1PQU - chains A and D; structure by X-ray diffraction, 1.92 A resolution.

== Chain A (and D) ==
Name: Aspartate-semialdehyde dehydrogenase
Source organism: Haemophilus influenzae Rd
Notes: EC 1.2.1.11; chain D of this document is another copy of the same molecule, construct and numbering; everything in this record applies to it too
UniProt: P44801 (DHAS_HAEIN); numbering as in UniProt (aligned over 1-371)
Chain sequence (371 residues; each row starts with the number of its first residue):
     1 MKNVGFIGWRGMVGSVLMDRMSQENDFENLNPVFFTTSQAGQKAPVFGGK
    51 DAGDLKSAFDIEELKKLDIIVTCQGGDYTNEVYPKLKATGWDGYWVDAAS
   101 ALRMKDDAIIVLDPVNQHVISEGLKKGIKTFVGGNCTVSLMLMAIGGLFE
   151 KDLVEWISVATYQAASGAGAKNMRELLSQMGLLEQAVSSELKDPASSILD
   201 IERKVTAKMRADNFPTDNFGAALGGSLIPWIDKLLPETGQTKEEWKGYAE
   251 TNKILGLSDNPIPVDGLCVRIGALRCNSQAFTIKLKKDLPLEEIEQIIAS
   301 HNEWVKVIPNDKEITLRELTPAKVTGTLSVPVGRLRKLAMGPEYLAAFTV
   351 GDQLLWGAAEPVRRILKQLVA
Sequence notes: engineered mutation Asn277 (His in P44801)
UniProt features mapped onto this chain:
  - active site: Cys136 (Acyl-thioester intermediate)
  - binding site (NADP(+)): Arg10 to Val13, Thr37, Ser38, Gln74, Ser166, Gln353
  - binding site (phosphate): Arg103, Lys246
  - binding site (substrate): Gln163, Glu243, Arg270
  - mutagenesis: Arg103 (R103K: 2-fold increase in affinity for ASA, 23-fold decrease in affinity for phosphate, and 275-fold decrease in activity ...), Glu243 (E243D: No change in affinity for ASA and 82-fold decrease in activity), Lys246 (K246R: 2-fold increase in affinity for ASA, nearly no change in affinity for phosphate, and 30-fold decrease in activity), Arg270 (R270K: 2-fold decrease in affinity for ASA and 825-fold decrease in activity)
Covalent attachments: cysteine (CYS) linked to Cys136

== How chain A and chain D interact ==
Pairs across the interface (154):
  Met12(A) - Ile198(D)  hydrophobic
  Ser15(A) - Leu199(D)
  Val16(A) - Leu199(D)  hydrophobic
  Trp156(A) - Trp156(D)  hydrophobic
  Trp156(A) - Met340(D)  hydrophobic
  Trp156(A) - Tyr344(D)
  Ser158(A) - Thr282(D)  hydrogen bond
  Ala160(A) - Ala160(D)  hydrophobic
  Ala160(A) - Tyr162(D)
  Thr161(A) - Tyr162(D)  hydrogen bond (backbone-side chain)
  Tyr162(A) - Ala160(D)
  Tyr162(A) - Thr161(D)  hydrogen bond (side chain-backbone)
  Tyr162(A) - Tyr162(D)  hydrophobic
  Tyr162(A) - Leu227(D)  hydrophobic
  Tyr162(A) - Val269(D)
  Ala170(A) - Ile198(D)  hydrophobic
  Met173(A) - Ile198(D)  hydrophobic
  Arg174(A) - Glu190(D)  hydrogen bond (side chain-backbone)
  Arg174(A) - Leu191(D)  hydrogen bond (side chain-backbone)
  Arg174(A) - Asp193(D)  hydrogen bond (side chain-backbone)
  Arg174(A) - Ser196(D)  hydrogen bond
  Arg174(A) - Ile201(D)
  Leu177(A) - Glu184(D)
  Leu177(A) - Leu191(D)  hydrophobic
  Leu177(A) - Ile201(D)  hydrophobic
  Leu177(A) - Val205(D)  hydrophobic
  Ser178(A) - Leu191(D)
  Met180(A) - Met180(D)
  Met180(A) - Gly225(D)
  Gly181(A) - Glu184(D)
  Glu184(A) - Leu177(D)
  Glu184(A) - Gly181(D)
  Glu184(A) - Gln185(D)
  Gln185(A) - Glu184(D)
  Glu190(A) - Arg174(D)  hydrogen bond (backbone-side chain)
  Leu191(A) - Arg174(D)  hydrogen bond (backbone-side chain)
  Leu191(A) - Leu177(D)  hydrophobic
  Asp193(A) - Arg174(D)  hydrogen bond (backbone-side chain)
  Pro194(A) - Arg174(D)
  Ser196(A) - Arg174(D)  hydrogen bond
  Ile198(A) - Met12(D)  hydrophobic
  Ile198(A) - Ala170(D)
  Ile198(A) - Met173(D)  hydrophobic
  Ile198(A) - Arg174(D)
  Leu199(A) - Ser15(D)
  Leu199(A) - Arg275(D)
  Ile201(A) - Arg174(D)
  Ile201(A) - Leu177(D)  hydrophobic
  Glu202(A) - Arg275(D)  salt bridge
  Glu202(A) - Thr325(D)
  Val205(A) - Leu177(D)  hydrophobic
  Thr206(A) - Thr325(D)
  Met209(A) - Ala322(D)  hydrophobic
  Arg210(A) - Ala322(D)  hydrogen bond (side chain-backbone)
  Arg210(A) - Lys323(D)  hydrogen bond (side chain-backbone)
  Arg210(A) - Thr325(D)  hydrogen bond (side chain-backbone)
  Phe219(A) - Leu316(D)
  Ala221(A) - Leu316(D)
  Gly225(A) - Met180(D)
  Gly225(A) - Gly272(D)
  Gly225(A) - Ala273(D)
  Gly225(A) - Leu274(D)
  Ser226(A) - Thr320(D)
  Ser226(A) - Pro321(D)
  Ser226(A) - Ala322(D)  hydrogen bond (side chain-backbone)
  Leu227(A) - Tyr162(D)  hydrophobic
  Leu227(A) - Ile271(D)  hydrophobic
  Leu227(A) - Ser278(D)
  Leu227(A) - Thr320(D)
  Leu227(A) - Pro321(D)
  Leu227(A) - Phe348(D)  hydrophobic
  Ile228(A) - Leu316(D)  hydrophobic
  Pro229(A) - Thr315(D)
  Pro229(A) - Leu319(D)
  Pro229(A) - Arg334(D)  hydrogen bond (backbone-side chain)
  Pro229(A) - Phe348(D)  hydrophobic
  Trp230(A) - Asn310(D)
  Trp230(A) - Asp311(D)
  Trp230(A) - Lys312(D)
  Trp230(A) - Thr315(D)
  Trp230(A) - Leu316(D)  hydrophobic
  Trp230(A) - Arg334(D)
  Leu234(A) - Asn310(D)
  Thr238(A) - Arg336(D)
  Gly239(A) - Asn310(D)  hydrogen bond (backbone-side chain)
  Gly239(A) - Arg334(D)
  Gly239(A) - Arg336(D)
  Gln240(A) - Arg336(D)
  Thr241(A) - Arg334(D)
  Glu244(A) - Arg334(D)  salt bridge
  Glu244(A) - Arg336(D)  salt bridge
  Asp265(A) - Arg336(D)  salt bridge
  Asp265(A) - Leu338(D)
  Asp265(A) - Ala339(D)  hydrogen bond (side chain-backbone)
  Gly266(A) - Arg336(D)  hydrogen bond (backbone-side chain)
  Leu267(A) - Arg334(D)
  Leu267(A) - Arg336(D)
  Leu267(A) - Ala347(D)
  Leu267(A) - Phe348(D)  hydrophobic
  Val269(A) - Tyr162(D)
  Val269(A) - Phe348(D)  hydrophobic
  Ile271(A) - Leu227(D)  hydrophobic
  Gly272(A) - Gly225(D)  hydrogen bond (backbone-backbone)
  Ala273(A) - Gly225(D)
  Leu274(A) - Val205(D)  hydrophobic
  Leu274(A) - Gly225(D)
  Arg275(A) - Glu202(D)  salt bridge
  Ser278(A) - Leu227(D)
  Ala280(A) - Ala160(D)  hydrophobic
  Thr282(A) - Ser158(D)  hydrogen bond
  Asn310(A) - Trp230(D)
  Asn310(A) - Leu234(D)
  Asn310(A) - Gly239(D)  hydrogen bond (side chain-backbone)
  Asp311(A) - Trp230(D)
  Lys312(A) - Trp230(D)
  Lys312(A) - Asp232(D)
  Thr315(A) - Pro229(D)
  Thr315(A) - Trp230(D)
  Leu316(A) - Phe219(D)
  Leu316(A) - Ala221(D)
  Leu316(A) - Ile228(D)  hydrophobic
  Leu316(A) - Trp230(D)  hydrophobic
  Leu319(A) - Pro229(D)
  Thr320(A) - Ser226(D)
  Thr320(A) - Leu227(D)
  Pro321(A) - Ser226(D)
  Pro321(A) - Leu227(D)
  Ala322(A) - Met209(D)  hydrophobic
  Ala322(A) - Arg210(D)  hydrogen bond (backbone-side chain)
  Ala322(A) - Ser226(D)  hydrogen bond (backbone-side chain)
  Lys323(A) - Arg210(D)  hydrogen bond (backbone-side chain)
  Thr325(A) - Glu202(D)
  Thr325(A) - Thr206(D)
  Thr325(A) - Arg210(D)  hydrogen bond (backbone-side chain)
  Arg334(A) - Pro229(D)  hydrogen bond (side chain-backbone)
  Arg334(A) - Trp230(D)
  Arg334(A) - Gly239(D)  hydrogen bond (side chain-backbone)
  Arg334(A) - Thr241(D)
  Arg334(A) - Glu244(D)  salt bridge
  Arg334(A) - Leu267(D)
  Arg336(A) - Thr238(D)
  Arg336(A) - Gly239(D)
  Arg336(A) - Gln240(D)
  Arg336(A) - Glu244(D)  salt bridge
  Arg336(A) - Asp265(D)  salt bridge
  Arg336(A) - Gly266(D)  hydrogen bond (side chain-backbone)
  Leu338(A) - Asp265(D)
  Ala339(A) - Asp265(D)  hydrogen bond (backbone-side chain)
  Met340(A) - Trp156(D)  hydrophobic
  Tyr344(A) - Trp156(D)
  Ala347(A) - Leu267(D)
  Phe348(A) - Leu227(D)  hydrophobic
  Phe348(A) - Pro229(D)  hydrophobic
  Phe348(A) - Val269(D)  hydrophobic
Other interface residues (no listed pair), chain A (86 interface residues in all): Ile157, Leu183, Val187, Gly220, Ala222, Gly224, Asp232, Tyr248, Pro263, Phe281, Val324
Other interface residues (no listed pair), chain D (89 interface residues in all): Val16, Ile157, Ser178, Leu183, Val187, Pro194, Gly220, Ala222, Gly224, Lys233, Pro263, Val264, Ala280, Phe281, Val324, Lys337, Leu354

== In short ==
Chain A and chain D form an interface of 86 and 89 residues respectively; the contacts include 30 hydrogen
bonds and 8 salt bridges. Polar pairs include Glu202(A)-Arg275(D), Glu244(A)-Arg334(D) and
Glu244(A)-Arg336(D).
Both chains are Aspartate-semialdehyde dehydrogenase (Haemophilus influenzae Rd). Entry 1PQU (Crystal
Structure of the H277N Mutant of Aspartate Semialdehyde Dehydrogenase from Haemophilus influenzae Bound with
NADP ...) was determined by X-ray diffraction (same publication as 1PQP).
